Entry 7MSZ (electron microscopy, 3.10 A resolution); this record covers chains A and L of the 55 polymer chains in the assembly.

Chain A:
Molecule: 23S rRNA
Source organism: Mycobacterium tuberculosis (strain ATCC 25618 / H37Rv)
Sequence (3138 nucleotides; each row starts with the number of its first residue):
     1 UUGUAAGUGU CUAAGGGCGC AUGGUGGAUG CCUUGGCAUC GAGAGCCGAU GAAGGACGUG
    61 GGAGGCUGCG AUAUGCCUCG GGGAGCUGUC AACCGAGCGU GGAUCCGAGG AUUUCCGAAU
   121 GGGGAAACCC AGCACGAGUG AUGUCGUGCU ACCCGCAUCU GAAUAUAUAG GGUGCGGGAG
   181 GGAACGCGGG GAAGUGAAAC AUCUCAGUAC CCGUAGGAGG AGAAAACAAU UGUGAUUCCG
   241 CAAGUAGUGG CGAGCGAACG CGGAACAGGC UAAACCGCAC GCAUGGGUAA CCGGGUAGGG
   301 GUUGUGUGUG CGGGGUUGUG GGAGGAUAUG UCUCAGCGCU ACCCGGCUGA GAGGCAGUCA
   361 GAAAGUGUCG UGGUUAGCGG AAGUGGCCUG GGAUGGUCUG CCGUAGACGG UGAGAGCCCG
   421 GUACGCGAAA ACCCGGCACC UGCCUAGUAU CAAUUCCCGA GUAGCAGCGG GCCCGUGGAA
   481 UCCGCUGUGA AUCCGCCGGG ACCACCCGGU AAGCCUAAAU ACUCCUCGAU GACCGAUAGC
   541 GGAUUAGUAC CGUGAGGGAA UGGUGAAAAG UACCCCGGGA GGGGAGUGAA AGAGUACCUG
   601 AAACCGUGUG CCUACAAUCC GUCAGAGCCU CCUUUUCCUC UCCGGAGGAG GGUGGUGAUG
   661 GCGUGCCUUU UGAAGAAUGA GCCUGCGAGU CAGGGACAUG UCGCAAGGUU AACCCGUGUG
   721 GGGUAGCCGC AGCGAAAGCG AGUCUGAAUA GGGCGACCCA CACGCGCAUA CGCGCGUGUG
   781 AAUAGUGGCG UGUUCUGGAC CCGAAGCGGA GUGAUCUACC CAUGGCCAGG GUGAAGCGCG
   841 GGUAAGACCG CGUGGAGGCC CGAACCCACU UAGGUUGAAG ACUGAGGGGA UGAGCUGUGG
   901 GUAGGGGUGA AAGGCCAAUC AAACUCCGUG AUAGCUGGUU CUCCCCGAAA UGCAUUUAGG
   961 UGCAGCGUUG CGUGGUUCAC CGCGGAGGUA GAGCUACUGG AUGGCCGAUG GGCCCUACUA
  1021 GGUUACUGAC GUCAGCCAAA CUCCGAAUGC CGUGGUGUAA AGCGUGGCAG UGAGACGGCG
  1081 GGGGAUAAGC UCCGUACGUC GAAAGGGAAA CAGCCCAGAU CGCCGGCUAA GGCCCCCAAG
  1141 CGUGUGCUAA GUGGGAAAGG AUGUGCAGUC GCAAAGACAA CCAGGAGGUU GGCUUAGAAG
  1201 CAGCCACCCU UGAAAGAGUG CGUAAUAGCU CACUGGUCAA GUGAUUGUGC GCCGAUAAUG
  1261 UAGCGGGGCU CAAGCACACC GCCGAAGCCG CGGCACAUCC ACCUUGUGGU GGGUGUGGGU
  1321 AGGGGAGCGU CCCUCAUUCA GCGAAGCCAC CGGGUGACCG GUGGUGGAGG GUGGGGGAGU
  1381 GAGAAUGCAG GCAUGAGUAG CGACAAGGCA AGUGAGAACC UUGCCCGCCG AAAGACCAAG
  1441 GGUUCCUGGG CCAGGCCAGU CCGCCCAGGG UGAGUCGGGA CCUAAGGCGA GGCCGACAGG
  1501 CGUAGUCGAU GGACAACGGG UUGAUAUUCC CGUACCCGUG UGUGGGCGCC CGUGACGAAU
  1561 CAGCGGUACU AACCACCCAA AACCGGAUCG AUCACUCCCC UUCGGGGGUG UGGAGUUCUG
  1621 GGGCUGCGUG GGAACUUCGC UGGUAGUAGU CAAGCGAAGG GGUGACGCAG GAAGGUAGCC
  1681 GUACCAGUCA GUGGUAACAC UGGGGCAAGC CGGUAGGGAG AGCGAUAGGC AAAUCCGUCG
  1741 CUCACUAAUC CUGAGAGGUG ACGCAUAGCC GGUUGAGGCG AAUUCGGUGA UCCUCUGCUG
  1801 CCAAGAAAAG CCUCUAGCGA GCACACACAC GGCCCGUACC CCAAACCGAC ACAGGUGGUC
  1861 AGGUAGAGCA UACCAAGGCG UACGAGAUAA CUAUGGUUAA GGAACUCGGC AAAAUGCCCC
  1921 CGUAACUUCG GGAGAAGGGG GACCGGAAUA UCGUGAACAC CCUUGCGGUG GGAGCGGGAU
  1981 CCGGUCGCAG AAACCAGUGA GGAGCGACUG UUUACUAAAA ACACAGGUCC GUGCGAAGUC
  2041 GCAAGACGAU GUAUACGGAC UGACGCCUGC CCGGUGCUGG AAGGUUAAGA GGACCCGUUA
  2101 ACCCGCAAGG GUGAAGCGGA GAAUUUAAGC CCCAGUAAAC GGCGGUGGUA ACUAUAACCA
  2161 UCCUAAGGUA GCGAAAUUCC UUGUCGGGUA AGUUCCGACC UGCACGAAUG GCGUAACGAC
  2221 UUCUCAACUG UCUCAACCAU AGACUCGGCG AAAUUGCACU ACGAGUAAAG AUGCUCGUUA
  2281 CGCGCGGCAG GACGAAAAGA CCCCGGGACC UUCACUACAA CUUGGUAUUG AUGUUCGGUA
  2341 CGGUUUGUGU AGGAUAGGUG GGAGACUGUG AAACCUCGAC GCCAGUUGGG GCGGAGUCGU
  2401 UGUUGAAAUA CCACUCUGAU CGUAUUGGGC AUCUAACCUC GAACCCUGAA UCGGGUUUAG
  2461 GGACAGUGCC UGGCGGGUAG UUUAACUGGG GCGGUUGCCU CCUAAAAUGU AACGGAGGCG
  2521 CCCAAAGGUU CCCUCAACCU GGACGGCAAU CAGGUGGCGA GUGUAAAUGC ACAAGGGAGC
  2581 UUGACUGCGA GACUUACAAG UCAAGCAGGG ACGAAAGUCG GGAUUAGUGA UCCGGCACCC
  2641 CCGAGUGGAA GGGGUGUCGC UCAACGGAUA AAAGGUACCC CGGGGAUAAC AGGCUGAUCU
  2701 UCCCCAAGAG UCCAUAUCGA CGGGAUGGUU UGGCACCUCG AUGUCGGCUC GUCGCAUCCU
  2761 GGGGCUGGAG CAGGUCCCAA GGGUUGGGCU GUUCGCCCAU UAAAGCGGCA CGCGAGCUGG
  2821 GUUUAGAACG UCGUGAGACA GUUCGGUCUC UAUCCGCCGC GCGCGUCAGA AACUUGAGGA
  2881 AACCUGUCCC UAGUACGAGA GGACCGGGAC GGACGAACCU CUGGUGCACC AGUUGUCCCG
  2941 CCAGGGGCAC CGCUGGAUAG CCACGUUCGG UCAGGAUAAC CGCUGAAAGC AUCUAAGCGG
  3001 GAAACCUUCU CCAAGAUCAG GUUUCUCACC CACUUGGUGG GAUAAGGCCC CCCGCAGAAC
  3061 ACGGGUUCAA UAGGUCAGAC CUGGAAGCUC AGUAAUGGGU GUAGGGAACU GGUGCUAACC
  3121 GGCCGAAAAC UUACAACA
Unresolved in the structure: 1-4, 1013-1022, 3133-3138
Modified positions: 5MU (5-methyluridine 5'-monophosphate) at position 2177; OMG (o2'-methylguanosine-5'-monophosphate) at position 2791
Ion coordination: Mg2+ site 1: C31, G1370; Mg2+ site 2: C46, G217; Mg2+ site 3: G60, G65, U89; Mg2+ site 4 near U72 (its only coordinating residue here); Mg2+ site 5 near U120 (its only coordinating residue here); Mg2+ site 6: A162, U166; Mg2+ site 7 near A179 (its only coordinating residue here); Mg2+ site 8: G194, U2481; Mg2+ site 9: U195, U204; Mg2+ site 10: A199, C200; Mg2+ site 11 near G220 (its only coordinating residue here); Mg2+ site 12 near A224 (its only coordinating residue here); 155 more Mg2+ sites not listed
Ligand contacts: N-formylmethionine (FME): G2299, A2300, C2301, A2689, U2823

Chain L:
Protein: 50S ribosomal protein L15
Source organism: Mycobacterium tuberculosis (strain ATCC 25618 / H37Rv)
UniProtKB: P9WHD7 (RL15_MYCTU); numbering as in UniProt (aligned over 1-146)
Chain sequence (146 residues; numbered 1 to 146; the number before each row is that of its first residue):
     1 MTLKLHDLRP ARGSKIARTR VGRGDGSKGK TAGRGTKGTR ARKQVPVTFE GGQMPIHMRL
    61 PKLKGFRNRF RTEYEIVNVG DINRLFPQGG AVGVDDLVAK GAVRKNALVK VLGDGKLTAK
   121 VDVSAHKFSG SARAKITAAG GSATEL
Unresolved in the structure: 1, 146
Ion coordination: Mg2+: Thr-36 (shared with U1071(A) of chain A)

How chain A and chain L interact:
Pairs across the interface (155):
  A198(A) / Phe-49(L)  base contact
  A246(A) / Arg-67(L)  sugar contact
  A246(A) / Arg-69(L)  sugar contact
  G247(A) / Arg-67(L)  phosphate contact
  C251(A) / Lys-62(L)  hydrogen bond to the base
  G252(A) / Met-58(L)  phosphate contact
  A253(A) / His-57(L)  phosphate contact
  U668(A) / Lys-30(L)  phosphate contact
  U669(A) / Lys-30(L)  salt bridge to the phosphate
  U669(A) / Lys-37(L)  hydrogen bond to the phosphate
  U670(A) / Lys-37(L)  salt bridge to the phosphate
  G689(A) / Val-21(L)  sugar contact
  G689(A) / Gly-22(L)  base contact
  G689(A) / Arg-23(L)  salt bridge to the phosphate
  G689(A) / Ala-32(L)  base contact
  G689(A) / Arg-34(L)  hydrogen bond to the base
  U690(A) / Arg-18(L)  salt bridge to the phosphate
  C691(A) / Arg-18(L)  salt bridge to the phosphate
  G700(A) / Gly-13(L)  hydrogen bond to the sugar
  G700(A) / Ser-14(L)  base contact
  U701(A) / Ala-11(L)  sugar contact
  U701(A) / Ser-14(L)  sugar contact
  U724(A) / Lys-105(L)  hydrogen bond to the sugar
  C728(A) / Arg-104(L)  base contact
  G729(A) / Arg-104(L)  hydrogen bond to the base
  C730(A) / Glu-75(L)  hydrogen bond to the base
  C730(A) / Arg-104(L)  base contact
  A731(A) / Asn-78(L)  hydrogen bond to the base
  A731(A) / Leu-112(L)  base contact
  C733(A) / Arg-71(L)  base contact
  G734(A) / Arg-71(L)  base contact
  A735(A) / Lys-64(L)  salt bridge to the phosphate
  A735(A) / Gly-65(L)  sugar contact
  A735(A) / Phe-66(L)  hydrogen bond to the sugar
  A736(A) / Phe-66(L)  sugar contact
  A736(A) / Asn-68(L)  phosphate contact
  A737(A) / Asn-68(L)  hydrogen bond to the phosphate
  A737(A) / Arg-71(L)  salt bridge to the phosphate
  G738(A) / Arg-71(L)  hydrogen bond to the base
  G740(A) / Ile-76(L)  base contact
  G740(A) / Lys-110(L)  hydrogen bond to the base
  G740(A) / Leu-112(L)  base contact
  G740(A) / Ser-129(L)  hydrogen bond to the phosphate
  G740(A) / Gly-130(L)  hydrogen bond to the phosphate
  A741(A) / Leu-112(L)  phosphate contact
  A741(A) / Gly-113(L)  hydrogen bond to the phosphate
  A741(A) / Asp-114(L)  sugar contact
  A741(A) / Ser-129(L)  hydrogen bond to the phosphate
  A741(A) / Ser-131(L)  phosphate contact
  G776(A) / Lys-116(L)  salt bridge to the phosphate
  G790(A) / Lys-15(L)  sugar contact
  G790(A) / Ile-16(L)  hydrogen bond to the sugar
  U791(A) / Ile-16(L)  sugar contact
  U791(A) / Arg-18(L)  phosphate contact
  G792(A) / Thr-19(L)  hydrogen bond to the phosphate
  U794(A) / Gln-44(L)  hydrogen bond to the phosphate
  C795(A) / Gln-44(L)  phosphate contact
  C795(A) / Val-45(L)  phosphate contact
  C800(A) / Arg-34(L)  salt bridge to the phosphate
  C800(A) / Ala-41(L)  hydrogen bond to the base
  A933(A) / Lys-43(L)  salt bridge to the phosphate
  G934(A) / Thr-39(L)  hydrogen bond to the sugar
  G934(A) / Lys-43(L)  salt bridge to the phosphate
  C935(A) / Lys-37(L)  phosphate contact
  C935(A) / Gly-38(L)  phosphate contact
  C935(A) / Thr-39(L)  phosphate contact
  U936(A) / Lys-37(L)  salt bridge to the phosphate
  U936(A) / Arg-42(L)  base contact
  G937(A) / Lys-37(L)  phosphate contact
  G937(A) / Arg-42(L)  hydrogen bond to the base
  U939(A) / Gly-22(L)  hydrogen bond to the sugar
  U939(A) / Lys-30(L)  hydrogen bond to the base
  U940(A) / Gly-22(L)  phosphate contact
  U940(A) / Arg-23(L)  hydrogen bond to the base
  U940(A) / Gly-24(L)  hydrogen bond to the phosphate
  U940(A) / Gly-29(L)  phosphate contact
  U940(A) / Lys-30(L)  phosphate contact
  C941(A) / Arg-20(L)  base contact
  C941(A) / Arg-23(L)  base contact
  U942(A) / Gly-24(L)  phosphate contact
  U942(A) / Asp-25(L)  hydrogen bond to the phosphate
  U942(A) / Gly-26(L)  hydrogen bond to the phosphate
  U942(A) / Ser-27(L)  base contact
  C943(A) / Gly-26(L)  hydrogen bond to the base
  A954(A) / Gln-53(L)  hydrogen bond to the sugar
  U955(A) / Gly-51(L)  hydrogen bond to the sugar
  U955(A) / Gly-52(L)  sugar contact
  U955(A) / Gln-53(L)  sugar contact
  G960(A) / Gly-38(L)  phosphate contact
  G960(A) / Thr-39(L)  hydrogen bond to the sugar
  G960(A) / Gly-51(L)  hydrogen bond to the base
  U961(A) / Thr-39(L)  hydrogen bond to the phosphate
  U961(A) / Arg-40(L)  hydrogen bond to the phosphate
  U961(A) / Val-45(L)  phosphate contact
  U961(A) / Phe-49(L)  sugar contact
  U961(A) / Gly-51(L)  base contact
  G962(A) / Arg-40(L)  salt bridge to the phosphate
  G962(A) / Phe-49(L)  sugar contact
  G962(A) / Glu-50(L)  sugar contact
  G962(A) / Gln-53(L)  base contact
  G1070(A) / Arg-34(L)  sugar contact
  G1070(A) / Thr-36(L)  phosphate contact
  U1071(A) / Gly-35(L)  phosphate contact
  U1071(A) / Thr-36(L)  hydrogen bond to the phosphate
  U1307(A) / Arg-12(L)  sugar contact
  A1321(A) / Gly-35(L)  phosphate contact
  G1322(A) / Thr-31(L)  hydrogen bond to the phosphate
  G1322(A) / Gly-33(L)  hydrogen bond to the phosphate
  G1322(A) / Arg-34(L)  hydrogen bond to the phosphate
  G1322(A) / Gly-35(L)  hydrogen bond to the phosphate
  G1323(A) / Lys-28(L)  phosphate contact
  G1323(A) / Gly-33(L)  phosphate contact
  G1324(A) / Lys-28(L)  salt bridge to the phosphate
  C1335(A) / Leu-5(L)  sugar contact
  C1335(A) / His-6(L)  hydrogen bond to the sugar
  A1336(A) / His-6(L)  hydrogen bond to the sugar
  G1374(A) / Leu-5(L)  hydrogen bond to the base
  G1374(A) / His-6(L)  base contact
  G1374(A) / Arg-9(L)  phosphate contact
  G1375(A) / Leu-8(L)  sugar contact
  G1375(A) / Arg-9(L)  phosphate contact
  G1375(A) / Pro-10(L)  phosphate contact
  G1376(A) / Pro-10(L)  phosphate contact
  G1376(A) / Lys-15(L)  phosphate contact
  G1377(A) / Lys-15(L)  salt bridge to the phosphate
  U1380(A) / Arg-20(L)  base contact
  G1381(A) / Arg-20(L)  hydrogen bond to the base
  G1381(A) / Arg-23(L)  salt bridge to the phosphate
  A2596(A) / Gln-53(L)  base contact
  C2597(A) / Ile-56(L)  sugar contact
  C2597(A) / Arg-59(L)  base contact
  A2598(A) / Arg-59(L)  sugar contact
  A2630(A) / Met-54(L)  base contact
  A2630(A) / Arg-59(L)  hydrogen bond to the sugar
  U2631(A) / Met-58(L)  hydrogen bond to the sugar
  U2631(A) / Arg-59(L)  sugar contact
  U2631(A) / Leu-60(L)  sugar contact
  U2631(A) / Pro-61(L)  phosphate contact
  C2632(A) / Pro-61(L)  phosphate contact
  C2632(A) / Lys-62(L)  hydrogen bond to the phosphate
  C2633(A) / Lys-62(L)  salt bridge to the phosphate
  C2642(A) / Phe-66(L)  sugar contact
  C2642(A) / Asn-68(L)  hydrogen bond to the sugar
  G2643(A) / Phe-70(L)  sugar contact
  A2644(A) / Arg-69(L)  base contact
  A2644(A) / Phe-70(L)  sugar contact
  G2652(A) / Phe-66(L)  base contact
  G2653(A) / Gly-65(L)  hydrogen bond to the phosphate
  G2653(A) / Phe-66(L)  sugar contact
  G2654(A) / Lys-64(L)  phosphate contact
  G2654(A) / Gly-65(L)  hydrogen bond to the phosphate
  U2655(A) / Lys-64(L)  salt bridge to the phosphate
  G2666(A) / Gln-53(L)  base contact
  G2666(A) / Met-54(L)  sugar contact
  G2666(A) / Arg-59(L)  base contact
Other interface residues (no listed pair), chain A (93 interface residues in all): C702, A706, G707, A725, G726, G732, C739, C801, G938, A1069, G1373, A2599, C2641, G2667
Other interface residues (no listed pair), chain L (81 interface residues in all): Asp-7, Ala-17, Thr-48, Thr-72, Lys-100, Gly-101, Ala-102, Asn-106

Overview:
93 residues of chain A face 81 of chain L across their interface; the contacts include 50 hydrogen bonds and
18 salt bridges. Among the polar pairs are C251(A)/Lys-62(L), G689(A)/Arg-34(L) and G729(A)/Arg-104(L). Chain
A binds N-formylmethionine. C31(A) and G1370(A) form the Mg2+ site 1.
Here chain A is 23S rRNA and chain L is 50S ribosomal protein L15, both from Mycobacterium tuberculosis
(strain ATCC 25618 / H37Rv). Entry 7MSZ (Mtb 70SIC in complex with MtbEttA at Trans_R1 state) was determined
by electron microscopy (same publication as 7MSC, 7MSH, 7MSM, 7MT2, 7MT3 and 7MT7).
